PDB entry 6QSG | X-ray diffraction, 1.15 A resolution | chain A

# Chain A
Molecule: Pizza6S
Organism: Synthetic construct
Sequence (256 residues; each row starts with the number of its first residue; numbers below 1 keep their minus sign (Gly-3 is residue -3)):
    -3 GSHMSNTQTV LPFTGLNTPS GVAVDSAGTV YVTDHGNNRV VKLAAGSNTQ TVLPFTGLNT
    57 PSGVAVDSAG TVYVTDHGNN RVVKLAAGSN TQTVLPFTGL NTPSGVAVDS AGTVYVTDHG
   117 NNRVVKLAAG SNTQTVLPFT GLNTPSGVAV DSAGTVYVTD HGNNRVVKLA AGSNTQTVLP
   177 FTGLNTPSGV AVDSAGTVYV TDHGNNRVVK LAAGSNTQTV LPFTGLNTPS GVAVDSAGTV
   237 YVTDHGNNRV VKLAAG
Not modelled in the structure: -3 to 0, 252
Residues lining bound ligands: Keggin (STA) (SIW): Thr14, Ser16, His31, Thr56, Ser58, His73, Thr98, Ser100, His115, Thr140, Ser142, His157, Thr182, Ser184, His199, Thr224, Ser226, His241

# Summary
Chain A binds Keggin (STA).
Chain A is Pizza6S (Synthetic construct); the structure, Crystal structure of the hybrid bioinorganic complex
of Pizza6S and Keggin (STA), was determined by X-ray diffraction, deposited together with 6QSD, 6QSE, 6QSF and
6QSH.
